PDB entry 6SLJ | X-ray diffraction, 3.04 A resolution | chains B and P of the 6 polymer chains in the assembly

# Chain B
Protein: RagA protein
Source organism: Porphyromonas gingivalis (strain ATCC BAA-308 / W83)
UniProt: Q7MXJ7 (Q7MXJ7_PORGI); residues 21-1017 here = UniProt positions 21-1017
Chain sequence (997 residues; row label = number of the first residue in the row):
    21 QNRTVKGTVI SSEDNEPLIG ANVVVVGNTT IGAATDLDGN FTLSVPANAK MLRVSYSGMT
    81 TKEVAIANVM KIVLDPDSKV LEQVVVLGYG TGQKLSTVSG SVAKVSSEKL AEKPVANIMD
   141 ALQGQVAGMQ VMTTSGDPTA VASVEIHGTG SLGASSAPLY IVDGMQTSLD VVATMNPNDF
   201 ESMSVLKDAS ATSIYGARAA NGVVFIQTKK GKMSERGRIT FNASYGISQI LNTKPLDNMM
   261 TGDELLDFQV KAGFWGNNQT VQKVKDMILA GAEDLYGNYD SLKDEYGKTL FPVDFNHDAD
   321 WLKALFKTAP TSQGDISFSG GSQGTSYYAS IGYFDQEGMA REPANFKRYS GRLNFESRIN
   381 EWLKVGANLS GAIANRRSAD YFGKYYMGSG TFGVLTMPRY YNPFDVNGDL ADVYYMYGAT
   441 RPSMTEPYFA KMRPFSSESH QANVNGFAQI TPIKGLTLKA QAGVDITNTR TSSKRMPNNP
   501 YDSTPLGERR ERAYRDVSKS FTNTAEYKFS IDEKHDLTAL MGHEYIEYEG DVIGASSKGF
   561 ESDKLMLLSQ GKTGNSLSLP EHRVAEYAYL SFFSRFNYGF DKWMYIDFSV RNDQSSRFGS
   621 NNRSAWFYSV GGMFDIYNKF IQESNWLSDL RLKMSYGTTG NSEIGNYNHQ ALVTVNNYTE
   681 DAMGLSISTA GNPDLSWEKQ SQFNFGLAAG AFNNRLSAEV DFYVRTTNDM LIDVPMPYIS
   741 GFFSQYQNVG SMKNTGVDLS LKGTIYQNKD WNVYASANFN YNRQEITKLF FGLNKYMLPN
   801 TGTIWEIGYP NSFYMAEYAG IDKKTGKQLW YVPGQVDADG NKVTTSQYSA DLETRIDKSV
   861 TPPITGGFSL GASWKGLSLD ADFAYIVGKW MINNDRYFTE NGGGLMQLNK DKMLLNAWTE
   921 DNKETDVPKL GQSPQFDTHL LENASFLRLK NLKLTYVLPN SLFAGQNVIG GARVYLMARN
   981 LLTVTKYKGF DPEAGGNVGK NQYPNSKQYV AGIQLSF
Not modelled in the structure: 21-114, 839-841
Ligand contacts: 1,2-Distearoyl-sn-glycerophosphoethanolamine (3PE): Ala468, Ile470, Leu478, Lys479, Ala480, Phe521, Asn523, His543, Tyr545, Leu590

# Chain P
Protein: Ala-ser-thr-thr-gly-ala-asn-ser-gln-arg-gly-ser-gly
Source organism: Porphyromonas gingivalis W83
Chain sequence (13 residues; row label = number of the first residue in the row):
     1 ASTTGANSQR GSG

# Interface between chain B and chain P
Contacting residue pairs - 34 pairs, chain B then chain P:
  Tyr405(B) - Ser2(P)  hydrogen bond (backbone-side chain)
  Tyr405(B) - Thr3(P)  hydrogen bond (backbone-backbone)
  Tyr405(B) - Asn7(P)
  Tyr406(B) - Ala1(P)
  Tyr406(B) - Ser2(P)
  Met407(B) - Ala1(P)
  Met407(B) - Ser2(P)
  Met407(B) - Thr3(P)
  Phe412(B) - Thr3(P)
  Asn800(B) - Ser8(P)
  Asn800(B) - Gln9(P)  hydrogen bond (backbone-backbone)
  Thr801(B) - Gln9(P)
  Thr801(B) - Gly11(P)
  Asn894(B) - Ala6(P)  hydrogen bond (side chain-backbone)
  Asn894(B) - Asn7(P)
  Asn894(B) - Ser8(P)
  Tyr897(B) - Gly5(P)
  Tyr897(B) - Ala6(P)
  Phe898(B) - Thr3(P)
  Phe898(B) - Gly5(P)
  Phe898(B) - Ala6(P)
  Leu905(B) - Thr3(P)
  Phe936(B) - Ala6(P)  hydrophobic
  Phe936(B) - Ser8(P)
  Asn997(B) - Gln9(P)  hydrogen bond (side chain-backbone)
  Asn997(B) - Arg10(P)
  Asn997(B) - Gly11(P)  hydrogen bond (side chain-backbone)
  Asn997(B) - Ser12(P)  hydrogen bond (side chain-backbone)
  Val998(B) - Ser8(P)
  Val998(B) - Arg10(P)
  Lys1000(B) - Asn7(P)
  Lys1000(B) - Ser8(P)  hydrogen bond (side chain-backbone)
  Lys1000(B) - Gln9(P)
  Lys1000(B) - Arg10(P)
Interface residues without a listed pair, chain B (19 interface residues in all): Lys404, Leu798, Pro799, Asn811, Val860

# Summary
The interface between chain B and chain P involves 19 residues on one side and 11 on the other; the contacts
include 8 hydrogen bonds. Among the polar pairs are Tyr405(B)-Ser2(P), Asn894(B)-Ala6(P) and
Asn997(B)-Gln9(P). Chain B binds 1,2-Distearoyl-sn-glycerophosphoethanolamine.
Chain B is RagA protein (Porphyromonas gingivalis (strain ATCC BAA-308 / W83)) and chain P is
Ala-ser-thr-thr-gly-ala-asn-ser-gln-arg-gly-ser-gly (Porphyromonas gingivalis W83); the structure, Structure
of the RagAB peptide transporter, was determined by X-ray diffraction together with 6SLI, 6SLN, 6SM3, 6SML and
6SMQ from the same study.
